6X2Y - chains B and C of the 4 polymer chains in the assembly; structure by X-ray diffraction, 2.30 A resolution.

# Chain B
Protein: Ran-specific GTPase-activating protein 1
From: Saccharomyces cerevisiae
UniProtKB: P41920 (YRB1_YEAST); numbering as in UniProt (aligned over 62-201)
Chain sequence (140 residues; numbered 62 to 201; the number before each row is that of its first residue):
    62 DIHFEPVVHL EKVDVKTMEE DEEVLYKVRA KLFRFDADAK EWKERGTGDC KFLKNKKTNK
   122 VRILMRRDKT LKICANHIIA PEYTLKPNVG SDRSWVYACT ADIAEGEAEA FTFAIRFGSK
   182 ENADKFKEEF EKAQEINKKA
Disordered / not traced: 62-77, 201

# Chain C
Protein: Exportin-1
From: Saccharomyces cerevisiae
UniProtKB: P30822 (XPO1_YEAST); numbering as in UniProt; present here: 1-376, 414-1058
Chain sequence (1024 residues; each row starts with the number of its first residue; note: 37 numbers in that range are skipped by the numbering (no residue carries them; nothing is unmodelled there); numbers below 1 keep their minus sign (Gly-2 is residue -2)):
    -2 GGSMEGILDF SNDLDIALLD QVVSTFYQGS GVQQKQAQEI LTKFQDNPDA WQKADQILQF
    58 STNPQSKFIA LSILDKLITR KWKLLPNDHR IGIRNFVVGM IISMCQDDEV FKTQKNLINK
   118 SDLTLVQILK QEWPQNWPEF IPELIGSSSS SVNVCENNMI VLKLLSEEVF DFSAEQMTQA
   178 KALHLKNSMS KEFEQIFKLC FQVLEQGSSS SLIVATLESL LRYLHWIPYR YIYETNILEL
   238 LSTKFMTSPD TRAITLKCLT EVSNLKIPQD NDLIKRQTVL FFQNTLQQIA TSVMPVTADL
   298 KATYANANGN DQSFLQDLAM FLTTYLARNR ALLESDESLR ELLLNAHQYL IQLSKIEERE
   358 LFKTTLDYWH NLVADLFYE
   414 PLKKHIYEEI CSQLRLVIIE NMVRPEEVLV VENDEGEIVR EFVKESDTIQ LYKSEREVLV
   474 YLTHLNVIDT EEIMISKLAR QIDGSEWSWH NINTLSWAIG SISGTMSEDT EKRFVVTVIK
   534 DLLGLCEQKR GKDNKAVVAS DIMYVVGQYP RFLKAHWNFL RTVILKLFKF MHETHEGVQD
   594 MACDTFIKIV QKCKYHFVIQ QPRESEPFIQ TIIRDIQKTT ADLQPQQVHT FYKACGIIIS
   654 EERSVAERNR LLSDLMQLPN MAWDTIVEQS TANPTLLLDS ETVKIIANII KTNVAVCTSM
   714 GADFYPQLGH IYYNMLQLYR AVSSMISAQV AAEGLIATKT PKVRGLRTIK KEILKLVETY
   774 ISKARNLDDV VKVLVEPLLN AVLEDYMNNV PDARDAEVLN CMTTVVEKVG HMIPQGVILI
   834 LQSVFECTLD MINKDFTEYP EHRVEFYKLL KVINEKSFAA FLELPPAAFK LFVDAICWAF
   894 KHNNRDVEVN GLQIALDLVK NIERMGNVPF ANEFHKNYFF IFVSETFFVL TDSDHKSGFS
   954 KQALLLMKLI SLVYDNKISV PLYQEAEVPQ GTSNQVYLSQ YLANMLSNAF PHLTSEQIAS
  1014 FLSALTKQCK DLVVFKGTLR DFLVQIKEVG GDPTDYLFAE DKENA
Disordered / not traced: -2 to -1, 439-460, 1053-1058
Differences from the reference sequence: expression tag (-2 to 0); conflict Gly537 (Asp in P30822), Cys539 (Thr in P30822), Glu540 (Val in P30822), Gln541 (Lys in P30822), Cys1022 (Tyr in P30822); engineered mutation Lys582 (Glu in P30822)

# How chain B and chain C interact
Residue-residue contacts (8):
  Val150(B) with Ile749(C), hydrophobic; Thr753(C); Pro754(C)
  Gly151(B) with Lys752(C); Pro754(C); Arg757(C), hydrogen bond (backbone-side chain)
  Ser152(B) with Pro754(C)
  Asp153(B) with Pro754(C)

# Overview
4 residues of chain B face 5 of chain C across their interface; the contacts include 1 hydrogen bond. The
hydrogen-bonded pair is Gly151(B)-Arg757(C).
Here chain B is Ran-specific GTPase-activating protein 1 and chain C is Exportin-1, both from Saccharomyces
cerevisiae. Entry 6X2Y (Crystal Structure of mDia2NES peptide bound to CRM1(E571K)) was determined by X-ray
diffraction, deposited together with 6X2M, 6X2O, 6X2P, 6X2R, 6X2S, 6X2U and 3 further entries.
